PDB entry 2H4M | X-ray diffraction, 3.05 A resolution | chains B and D of the 4 polymer chains in the assembly

Chain B:
Protein: Transportin-1
From: Homo sapiens
UniProt: Q92973 (TNPO1_HUMAN); the construct has insertions or renumbered stretches relative to UniProt, so the offset changes along the chain: 1-319 = UniProt 9-327; 345-360 = UniProt 328-343; 368-890 = UniProt 376-898
Amino-acid sequence (865 residues; each row starts with the number of its first residue; note: 25 numbers in that range are skipped by the numbering (no residue carries them; nothing is unmodelled there)):
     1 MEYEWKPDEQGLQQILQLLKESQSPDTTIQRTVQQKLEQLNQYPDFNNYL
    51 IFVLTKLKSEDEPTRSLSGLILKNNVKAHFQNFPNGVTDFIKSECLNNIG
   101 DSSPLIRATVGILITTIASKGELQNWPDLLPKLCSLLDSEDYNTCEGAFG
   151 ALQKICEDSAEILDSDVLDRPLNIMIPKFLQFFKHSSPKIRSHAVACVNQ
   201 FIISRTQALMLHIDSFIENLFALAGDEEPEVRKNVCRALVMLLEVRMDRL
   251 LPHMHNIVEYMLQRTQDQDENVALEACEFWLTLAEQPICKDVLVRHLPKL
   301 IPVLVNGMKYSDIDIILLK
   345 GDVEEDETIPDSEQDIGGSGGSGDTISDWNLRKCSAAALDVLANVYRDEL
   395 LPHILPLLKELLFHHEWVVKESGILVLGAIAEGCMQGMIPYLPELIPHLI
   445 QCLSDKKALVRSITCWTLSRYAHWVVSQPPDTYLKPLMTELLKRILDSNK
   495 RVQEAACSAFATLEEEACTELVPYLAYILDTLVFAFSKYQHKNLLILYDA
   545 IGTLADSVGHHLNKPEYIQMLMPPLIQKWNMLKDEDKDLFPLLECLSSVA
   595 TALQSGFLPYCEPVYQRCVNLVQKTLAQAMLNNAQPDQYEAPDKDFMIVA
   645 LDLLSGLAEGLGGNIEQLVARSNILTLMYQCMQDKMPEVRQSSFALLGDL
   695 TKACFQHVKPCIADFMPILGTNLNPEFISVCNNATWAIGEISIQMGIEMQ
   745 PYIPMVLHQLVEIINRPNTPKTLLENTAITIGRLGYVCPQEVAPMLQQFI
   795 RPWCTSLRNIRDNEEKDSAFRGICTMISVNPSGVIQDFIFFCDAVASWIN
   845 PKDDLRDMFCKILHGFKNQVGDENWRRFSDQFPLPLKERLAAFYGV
Disordered / not traced: 1-5, 37-43, 56-58, 76-79, 159-170, 345-368
Differences from the reference sequence: linker (361-367)
UniProt features mapped onto this chain:
  - site (Important for interaction with cargo nuclear localization signals): Trp460, Trp730
Disulfide bonds: Cys277-Cys378
What the authors report for this chain:
  - mutagenesis - I457A/W460A/W730A, W460A/W730A: decreased binding to Heterogeneous nuclear ribonucleoprotein A1 (chain D)
  - conformationally variable residues (loop rearrangement): Thr369 to Asn374

Chain D:
Protein: Heterogeneous nuclear ribonucleoprotein A1
From: Homo sapiens
Notes: fragment: residues: 309-357
UniProt: P09651 (ROA1_HUMAN); residues 257-305 here correspond to UniProt positions 309-357 (UniProt number = residue number + 52)
Amino-acid sequence (49 residues; numbered 257 to 305; the number before each row is that of its first residue):
   257 GGSYNDFGNYNNQSSNFGPMKGGNFGGRSSGPYGGGGQYFAKPRNQGGY
Disordered / not traced: 257-262, 290-305
UniProt features mapped onto this chain:
  - region: Asn268 to Tyr305 (Nuclear targeting sequence (M9))
  - modified residue: Arg284 (Omega-N-methylarginine), Ser285 (Phosphoserine), Lys298 (N6-acetyllysine), Arg300 (Omega-N-methylarginine)
  - cross-link: Lys298 (Glycyl lysine isopeptide (Lys-Gly) (interchain with G-Cter in SUMO2))
What the authors report for this chain:
  - mutagenesis - F273A (61 +/- 10 nM), F281A (56 +/- 11 nM): unchanged binding to Transportin-1 (chain B)

Chain B / chain D interface:
Contacting residue pairs (74):
  Lys377(B) - Pro288(D)
  Lys377(B) - Tyr289(D)
  Ala380(B) - Tyr289(D)  hydrophobic
  Ala381(B) - Tyr289(D)  hydrophobic
  Asp384(B) - Tyr289(D)  hydrogen bond
  Leu419(B) - Pro288(D)  hydrophobic
  Ala423(B) - Tyr289(D)
  Trp460(B) - Pro288(D)
  Trp460(B) - Tyr289(D)
  Glu498(B) - Ser285(D)  hydrogen bond
  Ser502(B) - Arg284(D)
  Ser502(B) - Ser285(D)  hydrogen bond (side chain-backbone)
  Ala505(B) - Arg284(D)
  Thr506(B) - Arg284(D)
  Glu509(B) - Arg284(D)  salt bridge
  Leu539(B) - Gly282(D)
  Ile540(B) - Gly283(D)
  Ile540(B) - Arg284(D)
  Ile540(B) - Ser285(D)
  Asp543(B) - Asn280(D)
  Asp543(B) - Gly283(D)
  Asp543(B) - Arg284(D)  salt bridge
  Thr547(B) - Arg284(D)  hydrogen bond
  Phe584(B) - Phe281(D)  hydrophobic
  Pro585(B) - Phe281(D)
  Glu588(B) - Asn280(D)
  Glu588(B) - Phe281(D)
  Asp639(B) - Phe281(D)
  Val643(B) - Phe281(D)  hydrophobic
  Gln685(B) - Met276(D)  hydrogen bond (side chain-backbone)
  Ala689(B) - Pro275(D)  hydrophobic
  Ser723(B) - Met276(D)
  Asn726(B) - Gly274(D)  hydrogen bond (side chain-backbone)
  Asn726(B) - Met276(D)
  Asn727(B) - Pro275(D)
  Asn727(B) - Met276(D)  hydrogen bond (side chain-backbone)
  Trp730(B) - Phe273(D)
  Trp730(B) - Gly274(D)
  Trp730(B) - Pro275(D)
  Glu734(B) - Phe273(D)
  Thr766(B) - Asn272(D)  hydrogen bond
  Thr766(B) - Met276(D)
  Glu769(B) - Ser271(D)
  Glu769(B) - Asn272(D)  hydrogen bond (side chain-backbone)
  Glu769(B) - Phe273(D)  hydrogen bond (side chain-backbone)
  Asn770(B) - Asn272(D)
  Asn770(B) - Phe273(D)
  Asn770(B) - Gly274(D)  hydrogen bond (side chain-backbone)
  Ile773(B) - Phe273(D)  hydrophobic
  Arg777(B) - Phe273(D)
  Arg802(B) - Phe263(D)
  Arg802(B) - Asn265(D)  hydrogen bond (side chain-backbone)
  Arg802(B) - Tyr266(D)
  Asn803(B) - Asn267(D)  hydrogen bond (side chain-backbone)
  Asn803(B) - Asn268(D)
  Asn803(B) - Gln269(D)  hydrogen bond (backbone-backbone)
  Ile804(B) - Gln269(D)
  Ile804(B) - Ser271(D)
  Arg805(B) - Asn268(D)  hydrogen bond
  Arg805(B) - Gln269(D)  hydrogen bond (backbone-backbone)
  Arg805(B) - Ser270(D)
  Asn807(B) - Ser271(D)
  Glu809(B) - Phe273(D)
  Ile833(B) - Phe263(D)  hydrophobic
  Phe834(B) - Phe263(D)  hydrophobic
  Asp837(B) - Phe263(D)
  Asp837(B) - Gly264(D)  hydrogen bond (side chain-backbone)
  Asp837(B) - Tyr266(D)  hydrogen bond
  Ala840(B) - Tyr266(D)
  Ser841(B) - Tyr266(D)
  Pro877(B) - Phe263(D)  hydrophobic
  Pro879(B) - Gly264(D)
  Leu880(B) - Gly264(D)
  Leu880(B) - Tyr266(D)
Interface residues without a listed pair, chain B (53 interface residues in all): Arg376, Ile457, Arg464, Asp646, Ile722, Lys765
Interface residues without a listed pair, chain D (26 interface residues in all): Lys277, Gly278, Gly279, Gly287
From the paper, about this interface:
  - residue pairs: Glu509(B)-Arg284(D) (salt bridge), Asp543(B)-Arg284(D) (salt bridge), Phe584(B)-Phe281(D) (hydrophobic contact), Val643(B)-Phe281(D) (hydrophobic contact), Ile722(B)-Met276(D) (hydrophobic contact), Trp730(B)-Pro275(D) (hydrophobic contact), Trp730(B)-Gly274(D), Ile773(B)-Phe273(D) (hydrophobic contact), Phe273(D)-Trp730(B) (hydrophobic contact), Pro288(D)-Trp460(B) (hydrophobic contact)
  - interface residues, chain B: Ala380(B), Ala381(B), Leu419(B), Ile457(B), Trp460(B)
  - hot spots on chain B (mutagenesis) - I457A/W460A/W730A: decreased binding to Heterogeneous nuclear ribonucleoprotein A1 (chain D)
  - interface residues, chain D: Phe263(D), Met276(D)

In short:
53 residues of chain B face 26 of chain D across their interface; the contacts include 18 hydrogen bonds and 2
salt bridges. Among the polar pairs are Glu509(B)-Arg284(D), Asp543(B)-Arg284(D) and Asp384(B)-Tyr289(D). The
paper describes salt bridges between Glu509(B) and Arg284(D) and Asp543(B) and Arg284(D); hydrophobic contacts
between Phe584(B) and Phe281(D), Val643(B) and Phe281(D) and Ile722(B) and Met276(D) among others; a contact
between Trp730(B) and Gly274(D). The paper reports that I457A/W460A/W730A and W460A/W730A of chain B reduce
binding to Heterogeneous nuclear ribonucleoprotein A1 (chain D); interface residues Ala380(B), Ala381(B) and
Phe263(D) among others; 4 substitutions were tested in all.
Chain B is Transportin-1 and chain D is Heterogeneous nuclear ribonucleoprotein A1, both from Homo sapiens;
the structure, Karyopherin Beta2/Transportin-M9NLS, was determined by X-ray diffraction.
